5GPC - chains A and G of the 6 polymer chains in the assembly; structure by X-ray diffraction, 2.80 A resolution.

[Chain A]
Name: Transcriptional regulator (TetR/AcrR family)
Organism: Bacillus halodurans
UniProt: Q9K8A4 (Q9K8A4_BACHD); numbering as in UniProt (aligned over 2-195)
Chain sequence (194 residues; row label = number of the first residue in the row):
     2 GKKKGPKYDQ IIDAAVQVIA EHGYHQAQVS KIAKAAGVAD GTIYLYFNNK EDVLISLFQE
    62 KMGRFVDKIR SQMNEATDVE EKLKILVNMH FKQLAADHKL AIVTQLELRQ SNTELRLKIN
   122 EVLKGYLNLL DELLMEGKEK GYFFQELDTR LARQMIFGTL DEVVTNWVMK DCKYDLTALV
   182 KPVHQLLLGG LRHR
Not modelled in the structure: 2-3, 194-195
From the paper describing this entry:
  - binding site for the 21-nt DNA strand: Gln29, Val30, Ala40, Gly42, Thr43, Tyr45, Tyr47
  - conformationally variable residues (domain motion, helix shift, loop rearrangement): Gly42, Gly64, Arg110 to Asn113, Tyr127
  - mutagenesis - G42Y, Y45A, Y45F: decreased binding to the 21-nt DNA strand
  - mutagenesis - G42A: abolished expression
  - binding site for the 21-nt DNA strand (chain G): Tyr45

[Chain G]
Molecule: 21-nt DNA strand
Sequence (21 nucleotides; each row starts with the number of its first residue):
     1 CATGAATGAG TATTCATTCA T

[Chain A / chain G interface]
Contacting residue pairs (13; chain A residue first):
  Gln27(A) - DT11(G)  phosphate contact
  Gln29(A) - DT11(G)  hydrogen bond to the phosphate
  Gln29(A) - DA12(G)  phosphate contact
  Val30(A) - DA12(G)  hydrogen bond to the phosphate
  Val30(A) - DT13(G)  base contact
  Asp41(A) - DT13(G)  base contact
  Gly42(A) - DT14(G)  base contact
  Tyr45(A) - DA12(G)  sugar contact
  Tyr45(A) - DT13(G)  hydrogen bond to the phosphate
  Tyr45(A) - DT14(G)  base contact
  Asn50(A) - DT13(G)  phosphate contact
  Lys51(A) - DA12(G)  salt bridge to the phosphate
  Lys51(A) - DT13(G)  hydrogen bond to the phosphate
Also at the interface, not in a pair above, chain G (5 interface residues in all): DC15

[In short]
The interface between chain A and chain G involves 8 residues on one side and 5 on the other; the contacts
include 4 hydrogen bonds and 1 salt bridge. Polar contacts include Gln29(A)-DT11(G), Val30(A)-DA12(G) and
Tyr45(A)-DT13(G). From the paper: a binding site for the 21-nt DNA strand at Gln29(A), Val30(A) and Ala40(A)
among others; G42Y, Y45A and Y45F of chain A reduce binding to the 21-nt DNA strand.
Chain A is Transcriptional regulator (TetR/AcrR family) (Bacillus halodurans) and chain G is a 21-nt DNA
strand; the structure, Structural analysis of fatty acid degradation regulator FadR from Bacillus halodurans,
was determined by X-ray diffraction, deposited together with 5GP9 and 5GPA.
